8VKO - chains A and D of the 6 polymer chains in the assembly; structure by electron microscopy, 2.68 A resolution.

[Chain A]
Protein: Spike glycoprotein
From: Severe acute respiratory syndrome coronavirus 2
UniProt: P0DTC2 (SPIKE_SARS2); numbering as in UniProt; present here: 1-23, 27-143, 145-1207
Amino-acid sequence (1284 residues; row label = number of the first residue in the row; note: 4 numbers in that range are skipped by the numbering (no residue carries them; nothing is unmodelled there)):
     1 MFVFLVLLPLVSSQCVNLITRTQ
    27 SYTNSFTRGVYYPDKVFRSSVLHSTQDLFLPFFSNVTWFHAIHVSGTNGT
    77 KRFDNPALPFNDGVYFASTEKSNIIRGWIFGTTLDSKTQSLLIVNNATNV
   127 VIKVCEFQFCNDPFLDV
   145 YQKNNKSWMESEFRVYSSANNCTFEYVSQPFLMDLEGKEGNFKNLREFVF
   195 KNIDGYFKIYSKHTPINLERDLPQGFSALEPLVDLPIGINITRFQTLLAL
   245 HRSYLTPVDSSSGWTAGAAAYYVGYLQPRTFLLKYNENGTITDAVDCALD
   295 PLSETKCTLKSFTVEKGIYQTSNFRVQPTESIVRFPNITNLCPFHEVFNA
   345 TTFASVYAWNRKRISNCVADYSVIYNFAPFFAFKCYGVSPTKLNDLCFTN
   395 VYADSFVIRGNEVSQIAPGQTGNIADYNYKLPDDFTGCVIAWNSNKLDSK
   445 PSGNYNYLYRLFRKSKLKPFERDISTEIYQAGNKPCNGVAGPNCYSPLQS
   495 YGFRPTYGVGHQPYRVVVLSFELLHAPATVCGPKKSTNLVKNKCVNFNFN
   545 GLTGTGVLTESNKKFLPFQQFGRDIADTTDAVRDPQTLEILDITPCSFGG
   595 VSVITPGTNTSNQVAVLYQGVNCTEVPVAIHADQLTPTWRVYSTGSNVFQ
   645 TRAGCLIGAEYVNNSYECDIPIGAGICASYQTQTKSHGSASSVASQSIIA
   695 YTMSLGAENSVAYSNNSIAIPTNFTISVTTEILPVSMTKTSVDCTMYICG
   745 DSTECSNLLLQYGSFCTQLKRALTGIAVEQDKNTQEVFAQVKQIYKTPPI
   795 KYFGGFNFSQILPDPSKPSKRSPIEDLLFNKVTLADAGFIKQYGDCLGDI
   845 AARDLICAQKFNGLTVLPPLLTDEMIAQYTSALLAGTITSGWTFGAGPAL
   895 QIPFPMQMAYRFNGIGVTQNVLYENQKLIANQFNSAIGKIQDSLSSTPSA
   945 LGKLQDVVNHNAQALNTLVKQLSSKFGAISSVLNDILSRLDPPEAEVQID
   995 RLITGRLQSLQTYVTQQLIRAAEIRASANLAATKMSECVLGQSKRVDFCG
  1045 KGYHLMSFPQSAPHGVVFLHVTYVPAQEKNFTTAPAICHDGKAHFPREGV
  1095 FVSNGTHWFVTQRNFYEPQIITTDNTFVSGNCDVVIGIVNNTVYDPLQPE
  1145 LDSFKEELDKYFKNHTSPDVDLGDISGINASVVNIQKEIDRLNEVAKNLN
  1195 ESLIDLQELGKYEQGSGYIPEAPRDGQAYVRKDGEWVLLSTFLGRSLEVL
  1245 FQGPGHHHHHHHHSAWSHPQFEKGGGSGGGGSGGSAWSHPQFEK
Unresolved in the structure: 1-13, 72-77, 145-152, 179-186, 250-255, 621-640, 676-690, 828-847, 1148-1288
Cystine bridges: Cys15-Cys136, Cys131-Cys166, Cys291-Cys301, Cys336-Cys361, Cys379-Cys432, Cys391-Cys525, Cys480-Cys488, Cys538-Cys590, Cys617-Cys649, Cys662-Cys671, Cys738-Cys760, Cys743-Cys749, Cys1032-Cys1043, Cys1082-Cys1126
Covalently attached groups: N-acetylglucosamine (NAG) linked to Asn61, Asn122, Asn165, Asn234, Asn282, Asn331, Asn343, Asn709, Asn717, Asn801, Asn1074, Asn1098, Asn1134
Construct notes: conflict Ile19 (Thr in P0DTC2), Ser27 (Ala in P0DTC2), Ala83 (Val in P0DTC2), 44 further conflict positions vs the reference (P0DTC2) not listed; expression tag (1208-1288)
Curated features (UniProtKB/Swiss-Prot):
  - region: Asn280 to Cys301 (Putative superantigen), Asn448 to Phe456 (Immunodominant HLA epitope recognized by the CD8+), Ser816 to Tyr837 (Fusion peptide 1), Lys835 to Phe855 (Fusion peptide 2), Asp1163 to Glu1202 (Heptad repeat 2)
  - site: Arg815, Ser816 (Cleavage)
  - glycosylation: Asn17 (N-linked (GlcNAc...) (complex) asparagine), Asn61 (N-linked (GlcNAc...) (hybrid) asparagine), Asn74 (N-linked (GlcNAc...) (complex) asparagine), Asn122 (N-linked (GlcNAc...) (hybrid) asparagine), Asn149 (N-linked (GlcNAc...) (complex) asparagine), Asn165 (N-linked (GlcNAc...) (complex) asparagine), Asn234 (N-linked (GlcNAc...) (high mannose) asparagine), Asn282 (N-linked (GlcNAc...) (complex) asparagine), Thr323 (O-linked (GalNAc) threonine), Ser325 (O-linked (HexNAc...) serine), Asn331 (N-linked (GlcNAc...) (complex) asparagine), Asn343 (N-linked (GlcNAc...) (complex) asparagine), Asn603 (N-linked (GlcNAc...) (hybrid) asparagine), Asn616 (N-linked (GlcNAc...) (complex) asparagine), Asn657 (N-linked (GlcNAc...) (complex) asparagine), Thr676 (O-linked (GlcNAc...) threonine), Thr678 (O-linked (GlcNAc...) threonine), Asn709 (N-linked (GlcNAc...) (high mannose) asparagine), Asn717 (N-linked (GlcNAc...) (hybrid) asparagine), Asn801 (N-linked (GlcNAc...) (hybrid) asparagine) and 6 more in UniProt
  - natural variant: Leu5 (L5F: In strain: Iota/B.1.526), Ser13 (S13I: In strain: Epsilon/B.1.427/B.1.429), Leu18 (L18F: In strain: Beta/B.1.351, Gamma/P.1 and 1 more), Ile19 (T19I: In strain: Omicron/BQ.1.1, Omicron/XBB.1.5 and 1 more; this construct carries the variant), Thr20 (T20N: In strain: Gamma/P.1), Gln52 (Q52H: In strain: Omicron/EG.5.1), Ala67 (A67V: In strain: Eta/B.1.525, Omicron/BA.1), His69 to Val70 (deletion: In strain: Alpha/B.1.1.7, Eta/B.1.525 and 5 more), Gly75 (G75V: In strain: Lambda/C.37), Thr76 (T76I: In strain: Lambda/C.37), Asp80 (D80A: In strain: Beta/B.1.351), Ala83 (V83A: In strain: Omicron/XBB.1.5, Omicron/EG.5.1; this construct carries the variant), 73 further natural variant entries in UniProt
  - mutagenesis: His69 to Val70 (Increased incorporation of cleaved spike into virions), Asn121 (N121Q: Partial loss of biliverdin affinity), Arg190 (R190K: Partial loss of biliverdin affinity), Asn234 (N234Q: Increased resistance to neutralizing antibodies), Asn331 (N331Q: Reduced viral infectivity), Asn343 (N343Q: Reduced viral infectivity), Leu452 (L452R: Increased resistance to neutralizing antibodies. Decreases HLA binding to NF9 epitope. Increased binding affinity to human ACE2), Tyr453 (Y453F: Decreased HLA binding to NF9 epitope. Increased binding affinity to human ACE2), Ala475 (A475V: Increased resistance to neutralizing antibodies), Val483 (V483A: Increased resistance to neutralizing antibodies), Gln493 (Q493N: Reduced host ACE2-binding affinity in vitro; Q493Y: Reduced host ACE2-binding affinity in vitro), His519 (H519P: Increased resistance to human covalescent sera neutralization), 5 further mutagenesis entries in UniProt

[Chain D]
Protein: Processed angiotensin-converting enzyme 2
From: Homo sapiens
UniProt: Q9BYF1 (ACE2_HUMAN); residue numbers follow UniProt; this construct covers 18-615
Amino-acid sequence (606 residues; each row starts with the number of its first residue):
    18 QSTIEEQAKTFLDKFNHEAEDLFYQSSLASWNYNTNITEENVQNMNNAGD
    68 KWSAFLKEQSTLAQMYPLQEIQNLTVKLQLQALQQNGSSVLSEDKSKRLN
   118 TILNTMSTIYSTGKVCNPDNPQECLLLEPGLNEIMANSLDYNERLWAWES
   168 WRSEVGKQLRPLYEEYVVLKNEMARANHYEDYGDYWRGDYEVNGVDGYDY
   218 SRGQLIEDVEHTFEEIKPLYEHLHAYVRAKLMNAYPSYISPIGCLPAHLL
   268 GDMWGRFWTNLYSLTVPFGQKPNIDVTDAMVDQAWDAQRIFKEAEKFFVS
   318 VGLPNMTQGFWENSMLTDPGNVQKAVCHPTAWDLGKGDFRILMCTKVTMD
   368 DFLTAHHEMGHIQYDMAYAAQPFLLRNGANEGFHEAVGEIMSLSAATPKH
   418 LKSIGLLSPDFQEDNETEINFLLKQALTIVGTLPFTYMLEKWRWMVFKGE
   468 IPKDQWMKKWWEMKREIVGVVEPVPHDETYCDPASLFHVSNDYSFIRYYT
   518 RTLYQFQFQEALCQAAKHEGPLHKCDISNSTEAGQKLFNMLRLGKSEPWT
   568 LALENVVGAKNMNVRPLLNYFEPLFTWLKDQNKNSFVGWSTDWSPYADHH
   618 HHHHHH
Unresolved in the structure: 18, 614-623
Cystine bridges: Cys133-Cys141, Cys530-Cys542
Covalently attached groups: N-acetylglucosamine (NAG) linked to Asn53, Asn90, Asn103, Asn322, Asn432, Asn546
Construct notes: expression tag (616-623)
Curated features (UniProtKB/Swiss-Prot):
  - region (Interaction with SARS-CoV spike glycoprotein): Asp30 to Tyr41, Met82 to Pro84, Lys353 to Arg357
  - active site: Glu375 (Proton acceptor), His505 (Proton donor)
  - binding site (chloride): Arg169, Trp477, Lys481
  - binding site (substrate): Arg273, His345, Pro346, Tyr515
  - binding site (Zn(2+)): His374, His378, Glu402
  - glycosylation (N-linked (GlcNAc...) asparagine): Asn53, Asn90, Asn103, Asn322, Asn432, Asn546
  - mutagenesis: Ser19 (S19P: Increases slightly the interaction with RBD domain of SARS-CoV-2 spike protein), Gln24 to Lys26 (Slightly inhibits interaction with SARS-CoV spike glycoprotein), Gln24 (Q24T: Increases slightly the interaction with RBD domain of SARS-CoV-2 spike protein), Ala25 (A25V: Increases slightly the interaction with RBD domain of SARS-CoV-2 spike protein), Thr27 (T27Y: Increases slightly the interaction with RBD domain of SARS-CoV-2 spike protein. In sACE2.v2.2; increases interaction with RBD domain of SARS-CoV-2 spike protein ...), Leu29 (L29F: Increases slightly the interaction with RBD domain of SARS-CoV-2 spike protein), Lys31 (K31D: Abolishes interaction with SARS-CoV spike glycoprotein; K31Y: Increases slightly the interaction with RBD domain of SARS-CoV-2 spike protein), Asn33 (N33D: Increases slightly the interaction with RBD domain of SARS-CoV-2 spike protein), His34 (H34A: Increases slightly the interaction with RBD domain of SARS-CoV-2 spike protein), Glu37 (E37A: No effect on interaction with SARS-CoV spike glycoprotein), Asp38 (D38A: No effect on interaction with SARS-CoV spike glycoprotein), Leu39 (L39R: Increases slightly the interaction with RBD domain of SARS-CoV-2 spike protein), 48 further mutagenesis entries in UniProt

[Interface between chain A and chain D]
Residue-residue contacts (29; chain A residue first):
  Tyr449(A) with Asp38(D), hydrogen bond; Gln42(D), hydrogen bond
  Tyr453(A) with His34(D), hydrogen bond
  Phe456(A) with Thr27(D); Lys31(D)
  Ala475(A) with Gln24(D); Thr27(D)
  Gly476(A) with Gln24(D)
  Pro486(A) with Leu79(D), hydrophobic
  Asn487(A) with Gln24(D), hydrogen bond; Tyr83(D), hydrogen bond
  Tyr489(A) with Phe28(D); Tyr83(D)
  Gln493(A) with Lys31(D); His34(D); Glu35(D), hydrogen bond
  Ser494(A) with His34(D), hydrogen bond (backbone-side chain)
  Arg498(A) with Asp38(D), salt bridge; Tyr41(D); Gln42(D), hydrogen bond
  Thr500(A) with Tyr41(D), hydrogen bond; Asn330(D); Asp355(D); Arg357(D)
  Tyr501(A) with Tyr41(D), hydrophobic; Lys353(D), hydrogen bond
  Gly502(A) with Lys353(D), hydrogen bond (backbone-backbone); Gly354(D)
  His505(A) with Lys353(D)
Other interface residues (no listed pair), chain A (20 interface residues in all): Arg403, Leu455, Tyr473, Asn477, Ser490
Other interface residues (no listed pair), chain D (19 interface residues in all): Ser19, Asp30, Glu37
The authors on this interface:
  - specific contacts: Gln493(A)-His34(D), Gln493(A)-Glu35(D) (hydrogen bond)

[Summary]
20 residues of chain A face 19 of chain D across their interface; the contacts include 11 hydrogen bonds and 1
salt bridge. Polar contacts include Arg498(A)-Asp38(D), Tyr449(A)-Asp38(D) and Tyr449(A)-Gln42(D). The paper
describes a contact between Gln493(A) and His34(D); a hydrogen bond between Gln493(A) and Glu35(D).
Chain A is Spike glycoprotein (Severe acute respiratory syndrome coronavirus 2) and chain D is Processed
angiotensin-converting enzyme 2 (Homo sapiens); the structure, Cryo-EM structure of SARS-CoV-2 XBB.1.5 spike
protein in complex with human ACE2, was determined by electron microscopy (same publication as 8VKK, 8VKL,
8VKM, 8VKN and 8VKP).
